Entry 6MA4 (X-ray diffraction, 2.00 A resolution); this record covers chains A and B.

== Chain A ==
Name: UDP-N-acetylglucosamine--peptide N-acetylglucosaminyltransferase 110 kDa subunit
From: Homo sapiens
Notes: EC 2.4.1.255
UniProtKB: O15294 (OGT1_HUMAN), isoform O15294-2; residues 313-1031 here correspond to UniProt positions 197-915 (UniProt number = residue number - 116)
Sequence (723 residues; row label = number of the first residue in the row):
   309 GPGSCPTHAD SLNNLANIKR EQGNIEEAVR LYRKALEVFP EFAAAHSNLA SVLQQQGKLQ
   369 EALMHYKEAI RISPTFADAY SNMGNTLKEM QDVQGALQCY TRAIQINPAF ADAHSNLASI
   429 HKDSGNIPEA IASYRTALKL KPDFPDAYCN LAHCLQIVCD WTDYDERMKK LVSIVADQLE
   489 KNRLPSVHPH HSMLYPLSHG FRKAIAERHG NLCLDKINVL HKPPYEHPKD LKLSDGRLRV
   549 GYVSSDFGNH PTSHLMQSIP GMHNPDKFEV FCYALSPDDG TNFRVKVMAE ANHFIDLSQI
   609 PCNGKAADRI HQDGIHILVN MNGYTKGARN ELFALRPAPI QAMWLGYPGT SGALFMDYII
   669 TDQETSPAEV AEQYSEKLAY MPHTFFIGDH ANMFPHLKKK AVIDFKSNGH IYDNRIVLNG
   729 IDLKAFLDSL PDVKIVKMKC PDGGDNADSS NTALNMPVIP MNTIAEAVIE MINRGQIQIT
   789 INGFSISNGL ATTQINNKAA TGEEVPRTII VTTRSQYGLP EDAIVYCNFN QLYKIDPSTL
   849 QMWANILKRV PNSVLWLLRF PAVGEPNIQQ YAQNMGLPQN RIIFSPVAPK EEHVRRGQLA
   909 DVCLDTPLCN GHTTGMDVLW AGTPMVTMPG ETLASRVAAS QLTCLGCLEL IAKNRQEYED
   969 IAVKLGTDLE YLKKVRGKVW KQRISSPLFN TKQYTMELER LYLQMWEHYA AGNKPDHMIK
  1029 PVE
Disordered / not traced: 309-311, 715-718, 747-761, 1029-1031
Construct notes: expression tag (309-312)
Small-molecule neighbours: JA7 (5-{2-[(1R)-2-{(carboxymethyl)[(thiophen-2-yl)methyl]amino}-2-oxo-1-{[(2-oxo-1,2-dihydroquinolin-6-yl)sulfonyl]amino}ethyl]phenoxy}pentanoic acid): H558, P559, H562, F837, N838, Q839, K842, L866, F868, P894, V895, A896, P897, K898, H901, R904, G919, H920, T921, T922
Reported in the primary citation:
  - binding site for JA7: A896, K898, H901, R904, T921

== Chain B ==
Name: Host Cell Factor 1 peptide
Sequence (16 residues; row label = number of the first residue in the row):
    11 THETGTTNTA TTATSN
Disordered / not traced: 25-26

== Interface between chain A and chain B ==
Residue-residue contacts - 46 pairs, chain A then chain B:
  D318(A) - A23(B)
  D318(A) - T24(B)
  N321(A) - T21(B)  hydrogen bond (side chain-backbone)
  N321(A) - A23(B)
  N322(A) - T22(B)
  N322(A) - A23(B)  hydrogen bond (side chain-backbone)
  N325(A) - T21(B)  hydrogen bond (side chain-backbone)
  R328(A) - N18(B)
  F350(A) - A23(B)  hydrophobic
  A352(A) - T21(B)
  N356(A) - A20(B)
  N356(A) - T21(B)  hydrogen bond (side chain-backbone)
  S359(A) - N18(B)
  Q362(A) - N18(B)  hydrogen bond
  F384(A) - T21(B)
  D386(A) - T19(B)
  D386(A) - T21(B)  hydrogen bond
  N390(A) - N18(B)
  N390(A) - T19(B)  hydrogen bond (side chain-backbone)
  N393(A) - T16(B)  hydrogen bond
  N393(A) - T17(B)  hydrogen bond (side chain-backbone)
  N393(A) - N18(B)  hydrogen bond
  K396(A) - E13(B)
  K396(A) - T14(B)  hydrogen bond (side chain-backbone)
  K396(A) - T16(B)
  Q399(A) - E13(B)  hydrogen bond
  Y408(A) - T16(B)
  F418(A) - T19(B)
  D420(A) - T19(B)  hydrogen bond
  N424(A) - T16(B)
  N424(A) - T17(B)  hydrogen bond (side chain-backbone)
  S427(A) - T14(B)
  S427(A) - T16(B)
  K430(A) - T14(B)
  D431(A) - E13(B)
  D431(A) - T14(B)  hydrogen bond
  Y442(A) - T14(B)
  F452(A) - T17(B)
  D454(A) - T16(B)
  D454(A) - T17(B)  hydrogen bond
  N458(A) - T14(B)
  N458(A) - G15(B)
  H496(A) - H12(B)  hydrogen bond
  H499(A) - H12(B)  hydrogen bond
  K634(A) - T11(B)
  K634(A) - H12(B)
Also at the interface, not in a pair above, chain A (34 interface residues in all): E397, S423, H498, T633

== Overview ==
The interface between chain A and chain B involves 34 residues on one side and 14 on the other; the contacts
include 18 hydrogen bonds. Among the polar pairs are N321(A)-T21(B), N322(A)-A23(B) and N325(A)-T21(B). Bound
to chain A: compound JA7. From the paper: a binding site for JA7 at A896(A), K898(A) and H901(A) among others.
Here chain A is UDP-N-acetylglucosamine--peptide N-acetylglucosaminyltransferase 110 kDa subunit (Homo
sapiens) and chain B is Host Cell Factor 1 peptide. Entry 6MA4 (Crystal structure of human O-GlcNAc
transferase bound to a peptide from HCF-1 pro-repeat 2 (11-26) and ...) was determined by X-ray diffraction
together with 6MA1, 6MA2, 6MA3 and 6MA5 from the same study.
